6F1Z - chains s and t of the 4 polymer chains in the assembly; structure by electron microscopy, 3.40 A resolution.

[Chain s (and t)]
Protein: Dynein light chain roadblock-type 1
From: Homo sapiens
Notes: chain t of this document is another copy of the same molecule, construct and numbering; everything in this record applies to it too
Reference sequence: Q9NP97 (DLRB1_HUMAN); residues 1-96 here = UniProt positions 1-96
Chain sequence (96 residues; each row starts with the number of its first residue):
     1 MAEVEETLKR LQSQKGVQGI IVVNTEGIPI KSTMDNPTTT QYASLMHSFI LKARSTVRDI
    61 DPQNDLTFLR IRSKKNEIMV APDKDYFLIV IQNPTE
Unresolved in the structure: 1-2, 96
Curated features (UniProtKB/Swiss-Prot):
  - modified residue: Ala2 (N-acetylalanine)

[How chain s and chain t interact]
Contacting residue pairs - 41 pairs, chain s then chain t:
  Tyr42(s) - Ile60(t)  hydrogen bond (side chain-backbone)
  Met46(s) - Thr56(t)
  Phe49(s) - Thr56(t)
  Lys52(s) - Phe49(t)
  Thr56(s) - Leu45(t)
  Thr56(s) - Met46(t)
  Thr56(s) - Phe49(t)
  Ile60(s) - Tyr42(t)  hydrogen bond (backbone-side chain)
  Gln63(s) - Lys75(t)  hydrogen bond (backbone-side chain)
  Asn64(s) - Ser73(t)
  Asn64(s) - Lys74(t)  hydrogen bond (side chain-backbone)
  Asn64(s) - Lys75(t)
  Asn64(s) - Asn76(t)
  Asp65(s) - Ser73(t)
  Asp65(s) - Lys74(t)  hydrogen bond (backbone-backbone)
  Leu66(s) - Ile71(t)  hydrophobic
  Leu66(s) - Arg72(t)
  Leu66(s) - Ser73(t)
  Thr67(s) - Arg72(t)  hydrogen bond (backbone-backbone)
  Thr67(s) - Ser73(t)  hydrogen bond (side chain-backbone)
  Thr67(s) - Lys74(t)
  Phe68(s) - Ile71(t)
  Phe68(s) - Arg72(t)  hydrogen bond (backbone-backbone)
  Leu69(s) - Leu69(t)  hydrophobic
  Leu69(s) - Arg70(t)
  Leu69(s) - Ile71(t)  hydrophobic
  Arg70(s) - Leu69(t)
  Arg70(s) - Arg70(t)  hydrogen bond (backbone-backbone)
  Ile71(s) - Leu69(t)  hydrophobic
  Arg72(s) - Thr67(t)  hydrogen bond (backbone-side chain)
  Arg72(s) - Phe68(t)  hydrogen bond (backbone-backbone)
  Ser73(s) - Asn64(t)  hydrogen bond
  Ser73(s) - Asp65(t)
  Ser73(s) - Thr67(t)  hydrogen bond (backbone-side chain)
  Lys74(s) - Gln63(t)  hydrogen bond (side chain-backbone)
  Lys74(s) - Asn64(t)  hydrogen bond (backbone-side chain)
  Lys74(s) - Asp65(t)  hydrogen bond (backbone-backbone)
  Lys74(s) - Thr67(t)
  Lys75(s) - Asp61(t)  salt bridge
  Lys75(s) - Asn64(t)
  Asn76(s) - Asn64(t)  hydrogen bond
Also at the interface, not in a pair above, chain s (23 interface residues in all): Leu45, Val57, Asp59
Also at the interface, not in a pair above, chain t (23 interface residues in all): Gln41, Lys52, Leu66

[In short]
Chain s and chain t each contribute 23 residues to their interface, with 17 hydrogen bonds and 1 salt bridge.
Polar contacts include Lys75(s)-Asp61(t), Tyr42(s)-Ile60(t) and Gln63(s)-Lys75(t).
Both chains are Dynein light chain roadblock-type 1 (Homo sapiens). Entry 6F1Z (Roadblock-1 region of the
dynein tail/dynactin/BICDR1 complex) was determined by electron microscopy together with 6F1Y from the same
study.
